PDB entry 7S7C | electron microscopy, 3.62 A resolution | chains E and F of the 7 polymer chains in the assembly

Chain E:
Molecule: Exosome RNA helicase MTR4
Source organism: Homo sapiens
Notes: EC 3.6.4.13
UniProtKB: P42285 (MTREX_HUMAN); residue numbers follow UniProt; this construct covers 1-1042
Sequence (1045 residues; numbered -2 to 1042; the number before each row is that of its first residue; numbers below 1 keep their minus sign (Ser-2 is residue -2)):
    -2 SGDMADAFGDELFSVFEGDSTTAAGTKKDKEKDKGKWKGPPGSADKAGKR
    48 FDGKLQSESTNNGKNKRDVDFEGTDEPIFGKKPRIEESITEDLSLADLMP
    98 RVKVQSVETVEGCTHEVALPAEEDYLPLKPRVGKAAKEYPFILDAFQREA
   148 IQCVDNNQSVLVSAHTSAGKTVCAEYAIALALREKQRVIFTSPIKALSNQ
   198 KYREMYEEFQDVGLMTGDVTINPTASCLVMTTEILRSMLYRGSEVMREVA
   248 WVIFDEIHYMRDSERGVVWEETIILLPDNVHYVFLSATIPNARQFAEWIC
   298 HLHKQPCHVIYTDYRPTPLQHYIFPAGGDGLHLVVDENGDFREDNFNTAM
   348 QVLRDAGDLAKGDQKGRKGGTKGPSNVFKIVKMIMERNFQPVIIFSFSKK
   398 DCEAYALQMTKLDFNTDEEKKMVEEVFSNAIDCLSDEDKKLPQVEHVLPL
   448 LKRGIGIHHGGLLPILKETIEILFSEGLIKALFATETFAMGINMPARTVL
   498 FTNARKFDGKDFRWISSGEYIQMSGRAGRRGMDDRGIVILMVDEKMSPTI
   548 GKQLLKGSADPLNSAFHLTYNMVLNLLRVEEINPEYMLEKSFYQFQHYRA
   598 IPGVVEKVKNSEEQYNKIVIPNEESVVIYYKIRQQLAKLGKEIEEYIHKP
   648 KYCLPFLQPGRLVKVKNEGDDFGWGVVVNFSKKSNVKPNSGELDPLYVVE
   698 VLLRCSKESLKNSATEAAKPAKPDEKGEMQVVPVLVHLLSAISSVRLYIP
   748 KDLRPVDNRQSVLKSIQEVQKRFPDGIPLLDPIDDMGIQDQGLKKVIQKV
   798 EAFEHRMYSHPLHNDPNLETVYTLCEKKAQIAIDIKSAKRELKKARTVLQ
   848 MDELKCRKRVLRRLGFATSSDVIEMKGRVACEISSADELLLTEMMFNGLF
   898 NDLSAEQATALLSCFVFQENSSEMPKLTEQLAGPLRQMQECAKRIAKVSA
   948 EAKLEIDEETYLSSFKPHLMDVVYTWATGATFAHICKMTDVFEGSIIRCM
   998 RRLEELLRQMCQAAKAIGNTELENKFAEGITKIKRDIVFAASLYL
Unresolved in the structure: -2 to 631, 682-691, 704-714, 800-1042
Sequence notes: expression tag (-2 to 0)
UniProt features mapped onto this chain:
  - motif: Asp252 to His255 (DEIH box)
  - binding site (ATP): Ile139, Ala161 to Thr168
  - modified residue: Ala2 (N-acetylalanine), Ser40 (Phosphoserine), Lys51 (N6-acetyllysine), Lys78 (N6-acetyllysine)
  - cross-link (Glycyl lysine isopeptide (Lys-Gly)): Lys24 (interchain with G-Cter in SUMO2), Lys358 (interchain with G-Cter in SUMO2), Lys684 (interchain with G-Cter in SUMO2), Lys723 (interchain with G-Cter in SUMO2)
  - mutagenesis: Glu253 (E253Q: Abolishes RNA helicase activity), Arg658 (R658A: Decreased interaction with NRDE2), Glu697 (E697R: Decreased interaction with NRDE2), Arg743 (R743E: Decreased interaction with NRDE2. Impairs the binding of both NVL and NOP53), Phe989 to Glu990 (Loss of interaction with NRDE2)
What the authors report for this chain:
  - binding site for the 28-nt RNA strand: Phe504
  - mutagenesis - E253Q: abolished catalytic activity (citing earlier work)

Chain F:
Molecule: Zinc finger CCHC domain-containing protein 8
Source organism: Homo sapiens
UniProtKB: Q6NZY4 (ZCHC8_HUMAN); the construct lacks a stretch of the UniProt sequence, so the offset changes along the chain: 1-415 = UniProt 1-415; 416-615 = UniProt 508-707
Sequence (618 residues; numbered -2 to 615; the number before each row is that of its first residue; numbers below 1 keep their minus sign (Ser-2 is residue -2)):
    -2 SGDMAAEVYFGDLELFEPFDHPEESIPKPVHTRFKDDDGDEEDENGVGDA
    48 ELRERLRQCEETIEQLRAENQELKRKLNILTRPSGILVNDTKLDGPILQI
    98 LFMNNAISKQYHQEIEEFVSNLVKRFEEQQKNDVEKTSFNLLPQPSSIVL
   148 EEDHKVEESCAIKNNKEAFSVVGSVLYFTNFCLDKLGQPLLNENPQLSEG
   198 WEIPKYHQVFSHIVSLEGQEIQVKAKRPKPHCFNCGSEEHQMKDCPMPRN
   248 AARISEKRKEYMDACGEANNQNFQQRYHAEEVEERFGRFKPGVISEELQD
   298 ALGVTDKSLPPFIYRMRQLGYPPGWLKEAELENSGLALYDGKDGTDGETE
   348 VGEIQQNKSVTYDLSKLVNYPGFNISTPRGIPDEWRIFGSIPMQACQQKD
   398 VFANYLTSNFQAPGVKSGGAVDEDALTLEELEEQQRRIWAALEQAESVNS
   448 DSDVPVDTPLTGNSVASSPCPNELDLPVPEGKTSEKQTLDEPEVPEIFTK
   498 KSEAGHASSPDSEVTSLCQKEKAELAPVNTEGALLDNGSVVPNCDISNGG
   548 SQKLFPADTSPSTATKIHSPIPDMSKFATGITPFEFENMAESTGMYLRIR
   598 SLLKNSPRNQQKNKKASE
Unresolved in the structure: -2 to 55, 130-136, 153-157, 217-615
Sequence notes: expression tag (-2 to 0)
UniProt features mapped onto this chain:
  - zinc finger: Pro227 to Met244 (CCHC-type)
  - region (RBM7 binding): Phe286 to Leu299, Phe309 to Lys324
  - modified residue: Ala2 (N-acetylalanine), Thr342 (Phosphothreonine), Thr485 (Phosphothreonine), Ser506 (Phosphoserine), Thr556 (Phosphothreonine), Ser557 (Phosphoserine), Ser566 (Phosphoserine), Ser603 (Phosphoserine)
  - cross-link: Lys413 (Glycyl lysine isopeptide (Lys-Gly) (interchain with G-Cter in SUMO2))
What the authors report for this chain:
  - disease-associated variants - P186L: decreased expression (citing earlier work)

Chain E / chain F interface:
Pairs across the interface - 71 pairs, chain E then chain F:
  Lys648(E) - Pro142(F)
  Tyr649(E) - Pro142(F)  hydrophobic
  Leu651(E) - Glu190(F)
  Pro652(E) - Gly184(F)
  Pro652(E) - Gln185(F)  hydrogen bond (backbone-backbone)
  Pro652(E) - Trp198(F)
  Phe653(E) - Leu183(F)
  Leu654(E) - Trp198(F)
  Gln655(E) - Asp181(F)
  Gln655(E) - Gly184(F)
  Gln655(E) - Gln185(F)
  Gln655(E) - Trp198(F)
  Pro656(E) - Glu199(F)
  Pro656(E) - Pro201(F)
  Arg658(E) - Asp181(F)  salt bridge
  Asn664(E) - Ser212(F)
  Val675(E) - Pro201(F)
  Val675(E) - Tyr203(F)  hydrophobic
  Asn676(E) - Gln193(F)
  Asn676(E) - Tyr203(F)  hydrogen bond
  Phe677(E) - Leu187(F)  hydrophobic
  Phe677(E) - Pro192(F)
  Lys679(E) - Asn189(F)  hydrogen bond (side chain-backbone)
  Lys679(E) - Glu190(F)
  Lys680(E) - Gln216(F)  hydrogen bond
  Leu693(E) - Leu213(F)  hydrophobic
  Cys702(E) - Phe207(F)  hydrophobic
  Ala715(E) - Phe207(F)
  Gln727(E) - Val206(F)
  Gln727(E) - Phe207(F)
  Val728(E) - Tyr203(F)  hydrophobic
  Val728(E) - Gln205(F)
  Val728(E) - Phe207(F)
  Val729(E) - Val211(F)  hydrophobic
  Pro730(E) - Gln205(F)
  Pro730(E) - His209(F)
  Pro730(E) - Ile210(F)
  Pro730(E) - Val211(F)
  Val731(E) - Val211(F)  hydrophobic
  Leu732(E) - Ile210(F)  hydrophobic
  Leu732(E) - Ser212(F)
  Leu732(E) - Leu213(F)  hydrophobic
  Leu735(E) - Ser212(F)
  Ser741(E) - Asp181(F)
  Arg743(E) - Val172(F)
  Arg743(E) - Phe178(F)
  Arg743(E) - Cys179(F)  hydrogen bond (backbone-backbone)
  Arg743(E) - Asp181(F)  salt bridge
  Leu744(E) - Asn177(F)
  Leu744(E) - Phe178(F)  hydrophobic
  Tyr745(E) - Tyr174(F)
  Tyr745(E) - Phe175(F)  hydrogen bond (side chain-backbone)
  Tyr745(E) - Thr176(F)
  Tyr745(E) - Asn177(F)
  Tyr745(E) - Phe178(F)
  Tyr745(E) - Cys179(F)  hydrophobic
  Ile746(E) - Pro201(F)  hydrophobic
  Lys748(E) - Glu199(F)
  Lys748(E) - Ile200(F)
  Lys748(E) - Pro201(F)
  Lys748(E) - Lys202(F)  hydrogen bond (backbone-backbone)
  Asp749(E) - Lys202(F)
  Leu750(E) - Lys202(F)  hydrogen bond (backbone-backbone)
  Arg751(E) - Lys202(F)
  Arg751(E) - His204(F)
  Glu765(E) - Asn177(F)
  Val766(E) - Phe178(F)  hydrophobic
  Arg769(E) - Phe178(F)
  Asp782(E) - Ser143(F)  hydrogen bond (backbone-side chain)
  Asp782(E) - Leu183(F)
  Met783(E) - Ser143(F)
Other interface residues (no listed pair), chain E (47 interface residues in all): Pro647, Tyr694, Glu697, Val742, Ser762, Phe770, Asp781, Gly784
Other interface residues (no listed pair), chain F (38 interface residues in all): Gln141, Leu180, Lys182, Ser208

In short:
47 residues of chain E and 38 residues of chain F are in contact; the contacts include 9 hydrogen bonds and 2
salt bridges. Polar pairs include Arg658(E)-Asp181(F), Arg743(E)-Asp181(F) and Asn676(E)-Tyr203(F). From the
paper: a binding site for the 28-nt RNA strand at Phe504(E); E253Q of chain E abolishes catalytic activity.
Here chain E is Exosome RNA helicase MTR4 and chain F is Zinc finger CCHC domain-containing protein 8, both
from Homo sapiens. Entry 7S7C (Human Nuclear Exosome Targeting (NEXT) complex bound to RNA (substrate 2)) was
determined by electron microscopy (same publication as 7S7B).
